3W99 - chains D and J of the 10 polymer chains in the assembly; structure by X-ray diffraction, 3.00 A resolution.

# Chain D
Molecule: Histone H2B type 1-J
Organism: Homo sapiens
UniProtKB: P06899 (H2B1J_HUMAN); residues 0-125 here correspond to UniProt positions 1-126 (UniProt number = residue number + 1)
Amino-acid sequence (129 residues; numbered -3 to 125; the number before each row is that of its first residue; numbers below 1 keep their minus sign (Gly-3 is residue -3)):
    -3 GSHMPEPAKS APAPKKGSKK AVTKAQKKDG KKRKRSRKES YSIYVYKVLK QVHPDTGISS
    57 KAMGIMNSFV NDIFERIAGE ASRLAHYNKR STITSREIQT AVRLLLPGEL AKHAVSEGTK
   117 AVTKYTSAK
Not modelled in the structure: -3 to 29, 125
Sequence notes: expression tag (-3 to -1)

# Chain J
Molecule: 146-nt DNA strand
Sequence (146 nucleotides; row label = number of the first residue in the row):
   147 ATCAATATCC ACCTGCAGAT TCTACCAAAA GTGTATTTGG AAACTGCTCC ATCAAAAGGC
   207 ATGTTCAGCT GAATTCAGCT GAACATGCCT TTTGATGGAG CAGTTTCCAA ATACACTTTT
   267 GGTAGAATCT GCAGGTGGAT ATTGAT
Not modelled in the structure: 147

# Chain D / chain J interface
Pairs across the interface - 11 pairs, chain D then chain J:
  Arg31(D) with DA270(J), hydrogen bond to the phosphate; DG271(J), salt bridge to the phosphate
  Ser32(D) with DA270(J), phosphate contact
  Arg33(D) with DT269(J), sugar contact; DA270(J), phosphate contact
  Lys34(D) with DT269(J), sugar contact; DA270(J), hydrogen bond to the phosphate
  Glu35(D) with DT269(J), phosphate contact
  Ser36(D) with DT269(J), hydrogen bond to the phosphate
  Ile39(D) with DT269(J), phosphate contact
  Tyr40(D) with DG268(J), hydrogen bond to the phosphate
Also at the interface, not in a pair above, chain J (5 interface residues in all): DG267

# Summary
The interface between chain D and chain J involves 8 residues on one side and 5 on the other, with 4 hydrogen
bonds and 1 salt bridge. Polar contacts include Arg31(D)-DA270(J), Lys34(D)-DA270(J) and Ser36(D)-DT269(J).
Here chain D is Histone H2B type 1-J (Homo sapiens) and chain J is a 146-nt DNA strand. Entry 3W99 (Crystal
Structure of Human Nucleosome Core Particle lacking H4 N-terminal region) was determined by X-ray diffraction
(same publication as 3W97 and 3W98).
